Entry 5MT3 (X-ray diffraction, 2.02 A resolution); this record covers chains C and D of the 4 polymer chains in the assembly.

== Chain C ==
Molecule: Insulin
Reference sequence: P01308 (INS_HUMAN); residues 1-21 here correspond to UniProt positions 90-110 (UniProt number = residue number + 89)
Sequence (21 residues; numbered 1 to 21; the number before each row is that of its first residue):
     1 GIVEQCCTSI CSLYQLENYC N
Disulfide bonds: Cys6-Cys11
Residues lining bound ligands: serotonin (SRO): Cys6, Ser9, Ile10, Cys11, Ser12, Leu13, Leu16

== Chain D ==
Molecule: Insulin
Reference sequence: P01308 (INS_HUMAN); residues 1-30 here correspond to UniProt positions 25-54 (UniProt number = residue number + 24)
Sequence (30 residues; numbered 1 to 30; the number before each row is that of its first residue):
     1 FVNQHLCGSH LVEALYLVCG ERGFFYTPKT
Not modelled in the structure: 1, 29-30
Bound ions: Zn2+ near His10 (its only coordinating residue here)
Residues lining bound ligands:
  - arginine (ARG): Glu13, Tyr16, Leu17
  - serotonin (SRO): His5, Leu6, His10, Leu11, Ala14

== How chain C and chain D interact ==
Pairs across the interface - 23 pairs, chain C then chain D:
  Ile2(C) with Leu11(D), hydrophobic; Leu15(D), hydrophobic; Tyr26(D), hydrophobic
  Val3(C) with Gln4(D); Tyr26(D); Pro28(D), hydrophobic
  Cys6(C) with Leu11(D), hydrophobic
  Cys7(C) with Cys7(D), disulfide; Leu11(D), hydrophobic
  Leu16(C) with Leu11(D), hydrophobic; Ala14(D), hydrophobic; Leu15(D)
  Glu17(C) with Arg22(D), salt bridge
  Asn18(C) with Phe25(D)
  Tyr19(C) with Phe24(D); Phe25(D), hydrogen bond (backbone-backbone)
  Cys20(C) with Cys19(D), disulfide; Arg22(D); Gly23(D)
  Asn21(C) with Arg22(D); Gly23(D), hydrogen bond (backbone-backbone); Phe24(D); Phe25(D)
Also at the interface, not in a pair above, chain C (11 interface residues in all): Leu13
Also at the interface, not in a pair above, chain D (13 interface residues in all): Val18
Cross-chain cystine bridges: Cys7(C)-Cys7(D), Cys20(C)-Cys19(D)

== Summary ==
The interface between chain C and chain D involves 11 residues on one side and 13 on the other, with 2
disulfide bonds, 2 hydrogen bonds and 1 salt bridge. Polar pairs include Glu17(C)-Arg22(D), Tyr19(C)-Phe25(D)
and Asn21(C)-Gly23(D).
Here chain C is Insulin and chain D is Insulin. Entry 5MT3 (Human insulin in complex with serotonin and
arginine) was determined by X-ray diffraction together with 5MAM and 5MT9 from the same study.
